3W98 - chains G and J of the 10 polymer chains in the assembly; structure by X-ray diffraction, 3.42 A resolution.

== Chain G ==
Molecule: Histone H2A type 1-B/E
From: Homo sapiens
Reference sequence: P04908 (H2A1B_HUMAN); residues 0-129 here correspond to UniProt positions 1-130 (UniProt number = residue number + 1)
Sequence (133 residues; row label = number of the first residue in the row; numbers below 1 keep their minus sign (Gly-3 is residue -3)):
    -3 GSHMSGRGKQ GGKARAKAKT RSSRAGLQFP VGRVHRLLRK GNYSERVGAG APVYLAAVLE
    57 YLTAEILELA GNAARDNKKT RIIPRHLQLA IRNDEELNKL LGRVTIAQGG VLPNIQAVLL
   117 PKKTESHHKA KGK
Not modelled in the structure: -3 to 14, 119-129
Construct notes: expression tag (-3 to -1)
Swiss-Prot annotation at these positions:
  - modified residue: Ser1 (N-acetylserine), Arg3 (Citrulline), Lys5 (N6-(2-hydroxyisobutyryl)lysine), Lys9 (N6-(2-hydroxyisobutyryl)lysine), Lys13 (N6-(beta-hydroxybutyryl)lysine), Lys36 (N6-(2-hydroxyisobutyryl)lysine), Lys74 (N6-(2-hydroxyisobutyryl)lysine), Lys75 (N6-(2-hydroxyisobutyryl)lysine), Lys95 (N6-(2-hydroxyisobutyryl)lysine), Gln104 (N5-methylglutamine), Lys118 (N6-(2-hydroxyisobutyryl)lysine), Lys119 (N6-crotonyllysine), Thr120 (Phosphothreonine), Lys125 (N6-crotonyllysine)
  - cross-link (Glycyl lysine isopeptide (Lys-Gly)): Lys13 (interchain with G-Cter in ubiquitin), Lys15 (interchain with G-Cter in ubiquitin), Lys119 (interchain with G-Cter in ubiquitin)

== Chain J ==
Molecule: 146-nt DNA strand
Sequence (146 nucleotides; row label = number of the first residue in the row):
   147 ATCAATATCC ACCTGCAGAT TCTACCAAAA GTGTATTTGG AAACTGCTCC ATCAAAAGGC
   207 ATGTTCAGCT GAATTCAGCT GAACATGCCT TTTGATGGAG CAGTTTCCAA ATACACTTTT
   267 GGTAGAATCT GCAGGTGGAT ATTGAT

== Interface between chain G and chain J ==
Pairs across the interface - 10 pairs, chain G then chain J:
  Lys15(G) with DG177(J), phosphate contact; DT178(J), phosphate contact
  Thr16(G) with DG177(J), phosphate contact
  Arg17(G) with DG177(J), salt bridge to the phosphate
  Arg20(G) with DG177(J), phosphate contact; DT178(J), salt bridge to the phosphate
  Gly28(G) with DA176(J), phosphate contact
  Arg29(G) with DA176(J), phosphate contact
  Arg32(G) with DA176(J), salt bridge to the phosphate
  Arg42(G) with DG185(J), hydrogen bond to the sugar
Also at the interface, not in a pair above, chain G (9 interface residues in all): Arg77
Also at the interface, not in a pair above, chain J (7 interface residues in all): DT166, DA175, DT184

== Summary ==
Chain G and chain J form an interface of 9 and 7 residues respectively, with 1 hydrogen bond and 3 salt
bridges. Polar contacts include Arg42(G)-DG185(J), Arg17(G)-DG177(J) and Arg20(G)-DT178(J).
Chain G is Histone H2A type 1-B/E (Homo sapiens) and chain J is a 146-nt DNA strand; the structure, Crystal
Structure of Human Nucleosome Core Particle lacking H3.1 N-terminal region, was determined by X-ray
diffraction (same publication as 3W97 and 3W99).
